PDB entry 4R6R | X-ray diffraction, 1.38 A resolution | chains A and B of the 8 polymer chains in the assembly

== Chain A ==
Protein: Agglutinin alpha chain
Organism: Artocarpus integer
UniProtKB: P18670 (LECA_ARTIN); residues 1-133 here = UniProt positions 1-133
Sequence (133 residues; numbered 1 to 133; the number before each row is that of its first residue):
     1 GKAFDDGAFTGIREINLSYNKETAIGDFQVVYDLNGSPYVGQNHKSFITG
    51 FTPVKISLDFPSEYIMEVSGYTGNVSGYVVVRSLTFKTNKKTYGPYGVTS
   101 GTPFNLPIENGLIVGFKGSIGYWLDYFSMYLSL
Small-molecule neighbours: 4-nitrophenyl beta-D-galactopyranoside (147): G1, F47, Y78, V80, G121, Y122, W123, D125
Curated features (UniProtKB/Swiss-Prot):
  - region: V68 to N89 (IgA-binding)
  - glycosylation (N-linked (GlcNAc...) asparagine): N43, N74
  - natural variant: K45 (K45L; K45T), M66 (M66D; M66V)
Reported in the primary citation:
  - binding site for 4-nitrophenyl beta-D-galactopyranoside: Y78, Y122

== Chain B ==
Protein: Agglutinin beta-3 chain
Organism: Artocarpus integer
UniProtKB: P18673 (LECB3_ARTIN); numbering as in UniProt (aligned over 2-20)
Sequence (19 residues; each row starts with the number of its first residue):
     2 EQSGISQTVIVGPWGAKVS
Not modelled in the structure: 19-20

== How chain A and chain B interact ==
Pairs across the interface (28; chain A residue first):
  A8(A) with T9(B)
  T72(A) with G16(B)
  V79(A) with G16(B); A17(B)
  V81(A) with W15(B)
  F104(A) with W15(B)
  L106(A) with W15(B), hydrophobic
  D125(A) with G16(B); A17(B), hydrogen bond (backbone-backbone)
  Y126(A) with W15(B); G16(B); A17(B)
  F127(A) with P14(B); W15(B), hydrogen bond (backbone-backbone)
  S128(A) with I11(B); V12(B); G13(B); P14(B)
  M129(A) with V10(B); I11(B); V12(B), hydrogen bond (backbone-backbone); W15(B), hydrophobic
  Y130(A) with T9(B); V10(B); I11(B), hydrophobic
  L131(A) with T9(B); V10(B), hydrogen bond (backbone-backbone); V12(B), hydrophobic
Interface residues without a listed pair, chain A (15 interface residues in all): V114, K117

== In short ==
15 residues of chain A and 9 residues of chain B are in contact; the contacts include 4 hydrogen bonds. The
backbones hydrogen-bond at D125(A)-A17(B), F127(A)-W15(B) and M129(A)-V12(B). Chain A binds 4-nitrophenyl
beta-D-galactopyranoside. From the paper: a binding site for 4-nitrophenyl beta-D-galactopyranoside at Y78(A)
and Y122(A).
Here chain A is Agglutinin alpha chain and chain B is Agglutinin beta-3 chain, both from Artocarpus integer.
Entry 4R6R (Jacalin-carbohydrate interactions. Distortion of the ligand as a determinant of affinity) was
determined by X-ray diffraction (same publication as 4R6N, 4R6O, 4R6P and 4R6Q).
